Entry 8CWM (electron microscopy, 3.40 A resolution); this record covers chains 3 and I of the 60 polymer chains in the assembly.

== Chain 3 (and I) ==
Molecule: Flagellin
Organism: Sulfolobus islandicus REY15A
Notes: chain I of this document is another copy of the same molecule, construct and numbering; everything in this record applies to it too
Reference sequence: F0NG73 (F0NG73_SULIR); residues 1-306 here = UniProt positions 1-306
Amino-acid sequence (306 residues; row label = number of the first residue in the row):
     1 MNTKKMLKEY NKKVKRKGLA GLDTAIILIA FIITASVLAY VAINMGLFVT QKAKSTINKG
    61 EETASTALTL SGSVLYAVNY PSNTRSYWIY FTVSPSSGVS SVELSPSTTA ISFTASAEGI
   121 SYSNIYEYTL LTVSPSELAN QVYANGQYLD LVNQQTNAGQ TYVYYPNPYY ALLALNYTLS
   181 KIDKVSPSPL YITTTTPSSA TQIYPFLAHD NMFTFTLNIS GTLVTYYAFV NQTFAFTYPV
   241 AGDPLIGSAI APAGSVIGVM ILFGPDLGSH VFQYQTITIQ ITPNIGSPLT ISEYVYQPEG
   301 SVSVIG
Not modelled in the structure: 1-18, 306
From the paper describing this entry:
  - post-translational modification sites: Tyr148, Asn231

== Chain 3 / chain I interface ==
Pairs across the interface (17):
  Thr34(3) with Leu19(I)
  Leu38(3) with Gly21(I)
  Asn83(3) with Ala158(I)
  Gln273(3) with Asn157(I), hydrogen bond; Ala158(I); Gln160(I), hydrogen bond (backbone-side chain); Tyr162(I), hydrogen bond
  Tyr274(3) with Tyr162(I); Ala253(I); Gly254(I)
  Gln275(3) with Gln160(I)
  Tyr294(3) with Pro252(I); Ala253(I), hydrogen bond (side chain-backbone)
  Tyr296(3) with Gly98(I); Ala253(I), hydrogen bond (side chain-backbone); Gly254(I)
  Gln297(3) with Asn157(I)
Also at the interface, not in a pair above, chain 3 (11 interface residues in all): Phe31, Val271
Also at the interface, not in a pair above, chain I (14 interface residues in all): Thr24, Ala25, Gly242, Pro244

== Overview ==
Chain 3 and chain I form an interface of 11 and 14 residues respectively; the contacts include 5 hydrogen
bonds. Polar contacts include Gln273(3)-Asn157(I), Gln273(3)-Gln160(I) and Gln273(3)-Tyr162(I). The paper
reports modification sites Tyr148(3) and Asn231(3).
Chain 3 and chain I are both Flagellin (Sulfolobus islandicus REY15A); the structure, Cryo-EM structure of the
supercoiled S. islandicus REY15A archaeal flagellar filament, was determined by electron microscopy together
with 8CVI, 8CXM and 8CYE from the same study.
